6ZPI - chains C and B of the 3 polymer chains in the assembly; structure by electron microscopy, 4.50 A resolution (low resolution: residue-level contacts below are approximate; hydrogen-bond / salt-bridge calls are withheld).

[Chain C]
Protein: Kinesin-like protein KIF15
Organism: Homo sapiens
Reference sequence: Q9NS87 (KIF15_HUMAN); residues 1-374 here = UniProt positions 1-374
Chain sequence (377 residues; row label = number of the first residue in the row):
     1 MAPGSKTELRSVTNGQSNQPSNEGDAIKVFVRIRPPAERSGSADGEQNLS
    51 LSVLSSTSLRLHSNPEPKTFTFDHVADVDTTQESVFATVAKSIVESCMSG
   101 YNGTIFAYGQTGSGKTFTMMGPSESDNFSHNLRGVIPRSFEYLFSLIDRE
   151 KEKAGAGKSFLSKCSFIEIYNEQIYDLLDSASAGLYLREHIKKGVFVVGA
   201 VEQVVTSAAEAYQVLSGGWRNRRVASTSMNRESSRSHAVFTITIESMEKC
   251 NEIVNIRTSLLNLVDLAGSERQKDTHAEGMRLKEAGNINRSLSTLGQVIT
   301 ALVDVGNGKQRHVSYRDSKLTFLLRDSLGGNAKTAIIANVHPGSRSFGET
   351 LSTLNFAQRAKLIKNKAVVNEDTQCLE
Not modelled in the structure: 1-23, 39-46, 126-127, 153-156, 250-253, 374-377
Differences from the reference sequence: conflict Ser5 (Cys in Q9NS87), Ser50 (Cys in Q9NS87), Ser162 (Cys in Q9NS87), Cys250 (Ser in Q9NS87), Thr294 (Cys in Q9NS87), Ser314 (Cys in Q9NS87), Ser346 (Cys in Q9NS87); expression tag (375-377)
Bound ions: Mg2+: Thr116, Ser234 (together with AMP-PNP)
Small-molecule neighbours: AMP-PNP (ANP; phosphoaminophosphonic acid-adenylate ester): Arg32, Arg34, Pro35, Gln110, Thr111, Gly112, Ser113, Gly114, Lys115, Thr116, Phe117, Asn230, Glu232, Ser233, Ser234, Leu266, Ala267, Gly268, Glu270
Swiss-Prot annotation at these positions:
  - binding site (ATP): Gly109 to Thr116

[Chain B]
Protein: Tubulin beta chain
Organism: Sus scrofa
Reference sequence: P02554 (TBB_PIG); the author numbering skips numbers that UniProt does not, so the offset changes along the chain: 1-44 = UniProt 1-44; 47-360 = UniProt 45-358; 369-441 = UniProt 359-431
Chain sequence (431 residues; each row starts with the number of its first residue; note: 10 numbers in that range are skipped by the numbering (no residue carries them; nothing is unmodelled there)):
     1 MREIVHIQAGQCGNQIGAKFWEVISDEHGIDPTGSYHGDSDLQL
    47 ERINVYYNEAAGNKYVPRAILVDLEPGTMDSVRSGPFGQIFRPDNFVFGQ
    97 SGAGNNWAKGHYTEGAELVDSVLDVVRKESESCDCLQGFQLTHSLGGGTG
   147 SGMGTLLISKIREEYPDRIMNTFSVVPSPKVSDTVVEPYNATLSVHQLVE
   197 NTDETYCIDNEALYDICFRTLKLTTPTYGDLNHLVSATMSGVTTCLRFPG
   247 QLNADLRKLAVNMVPFPRLHFFMPGFAPLTSRGSQQYRALTVPELTQQMF
   297 DAKNMMAACDPRHGRYLTVAAVFRGRMSMKEVDEQMLNVQNKNSSYFVEW
   347 IPNNVKTAVCDIPP
   369 RGLKMSATFIGNSTAIQELFKRISEQFTAMFRRKAFLHWYTGEGMDEMEF
   419 TEAESNMNDLVSEYQQYQDATAD
Not modelled in the structure: 437-441
Covalent attachments: taxol (TA1) linked to His229
Small-molecule neighbours:
  - GDP (guanosine-5'-diphosphate): Gly10, Gln11, Cys12, Gln15, Ile16, Asn101, Ser140, Gly142, Gly143, Gly144, Thr145, Gly146, Val171, Asp179, Glu183, Asn206, Tyr224, Asn228
  - taxol (TA1): Val23, Asp26, Glu27, Leu217, Asp226, Leu230, Ala233, Ser236, Phe272, Pro274, Leu275, Thr276, Ser277, Arg278, Gln281, Arg320, Pro360, Arg369, Gly370, Leu371
Swiss-Prot annotation at these positions:
  - motif: Met1 to Ile4 (MREI motif)
  - binding site (GTP): Gln11, Glu71, Ser140, Gly144, Thr145, Gly146, Asn206, Asn228
  - binding site (Mg(2+)): Glu71
  - modified residue: Ser40 (Phosphoserine), Lys60 (N6-acetyllysine), Ser174 (Phosphoserine), Thr287 (Phosphothreonine), Thr292 (Phosphothreonine), Arg320 (Omega-N-methylarginine)
  - cross-link (Glycyl lysine isopeptide (Lys-Gly)): Lys60 (interchain with G-Cter in ubiquitin), Lys326 (interchain with G-Cter in ubiquitin)

[How chain C and chain B interact]
Contacting residue pairs - 15 pairs, chain C then chain B:
  Arg188(C) - Asp414(B)
  Arg188(C) - Met416(B)
  Arg188(C) - Glu417(B)
  Arg188(C) - Glu420(B)
  Glu189(C) - Met416(B)
  Glu189(C) - Glu420(B)
  His190(C) - Met416(B)
  Ile191(C) - Met416(B)
  Arg290(C) - Pro263(B)
  Arg311(C) - Gln434(B)
  His312(C) - Glu431(B)
  His312(C) - Gln434(B)
  Ser314(C) - Glu431(B)
  Arg316(C) - Arg264(B)
  Arg316(C) - Asn424(B)
Interface residues without a listed pair, chain C (10 interface residues in all): Asp317
Interface residues without a listed pair, chain B (12 interface residues in all): Asp427, Ser430, Tyr435

[Overview]
The interface between chain C and chain B involves 10 residues on one side and 12 on the other. Ligands of
chain C: AMP-PNP. Ligands of chain B: GDP. Taxol is covalently linked to His229(B).
Here chain C is Kinesin-like protein KIF15 (Homo sapiens) and chain B is Tubulin beta chain (Sus scrofa).
Entry 6ZPI (Microtubule complexed with Kif15 motor domain. Symmetrised asymmetric unit) was determined by
electron microscopy together with 6ZPG and 6ZPH from the same study.
